PDB entry 6KQG | X-ray diffraction, 2.78 A resolution | chains A and B of the 9 polymer chains in the assembly

[Chain A (and B)]
Name: DNA-directed RNA polymerase subunit alpha
From: Thermus thermophilus (strain HB8 / ATCC 27634 / DSM 579)
Notes: EC 2.7.7.6; chain B of this document is another copy of the same molecule, construct and numbering; everything in this record applies to it too
Reference sequence: Q5SHR6 (RPOA_THET8); numbering as in UniProt (aligned over 1-315)
Sequence (315 residues; numbered 1 to 315; the number before each row is that of its first residue):
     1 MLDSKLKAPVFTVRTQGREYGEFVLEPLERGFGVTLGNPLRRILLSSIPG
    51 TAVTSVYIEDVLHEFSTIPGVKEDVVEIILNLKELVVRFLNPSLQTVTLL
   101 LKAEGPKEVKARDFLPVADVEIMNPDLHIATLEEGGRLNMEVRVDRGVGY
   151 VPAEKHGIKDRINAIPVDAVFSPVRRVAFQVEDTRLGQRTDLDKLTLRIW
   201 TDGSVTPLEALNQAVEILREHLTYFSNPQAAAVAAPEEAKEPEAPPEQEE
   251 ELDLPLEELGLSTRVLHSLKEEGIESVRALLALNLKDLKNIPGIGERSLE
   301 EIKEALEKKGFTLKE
Disordered / not traced: 1-3, 235-315 (chain B: 1-5, 229-315)

[Chain A / chain B interface]
Contacting residue pairs - 54 pairs, chain A then chain B:
  Pro-9(A) with Tyr-224(B)
  Phe-11(A) with Tyr-224(B); Phe-225(B); Asn-227(B); Pro-228(B)
  Val-13(A) with Pro-228(B), hydrophobic
  Leu-25(A) with Tyr-224(B); Phe-225(B), hydrophobic
  Leu-28(A) with His-221(B)
  Gly-31(A) with Arg-42(B), hydrogen bond (backbone-side chain)
  Phe-32(A) with Ser-47(B); Ile-217(B), hydrophobic; His-221(B)
  Val-34(A) with Arg-42(B)
  Thr-35(A) with Pro-39(B); Arg-42(B), hydrogen bond
  Leu-36(A) with His-221(B)
  Pro-39(A) with Thr-35(B); Pro-39(B), hydrophobic
  Leu-40(A) with Phe-225(B), hydrophobic
  Arg-42(A) with Gly-31(B), hydrogen bond (side chain-backbone); Val-34(B); Thr-35(B), hydrogen bond
  Ile-43(A) with Phe-32(B), hydrophobic
  Ser-47(A) with Phe-32(B)
  Val-215(A) with Leu-222(B)
  Ile-217(A) with Phe-32(B), hydrophobic
  Leu-218(A) with Leu-36(B), hydrophobic; Leu-222(B), hydrophobic
  Arg-219(A) with Leu-222(B)
  His-221(A) with Leu-6(B); Leu-28(B); Phe-32(B)
  Leu-222(A) with Val-215(B), hydrophobic; Leu-218(B), hydrophobic; Arg-219(B); Leu-222(B), hydrophobic
  Tyr-224(A) with Leu-6(B); Pro-9(B), hydrophobic; Phe-11(B)
  Phe-225(A) with Phe-11(B); Leu-36(B), hydrophobic; Leu-40(B), hydrophobic; Leu-211(B), hydrophobic
  Asn-227(A) with Phe-11(B)
  Pro-228(A) with Phe-11(B), hydrophobic; Val-13(B), hydrophobic
  Gln-229(A) with Phe-11(B); Thr-12(B); Val-13(B), hydrogen bond (backbone-backbone)
  Ala-230(A) with Val-13(B)
  Ala-231(A) with Val-13(B), hydrogen bond (backbone-backbone); Arg-14(B)
  Val-233(A) with Arg-14(B)
Interface residues without a listed pair, chain A (34 interface residues in all): Ala-8, Ser-46, Leu-197, Leu-211, Asn-212
Interface residues without a listed pair, chain B (31 interface residues in all): Leu-25, Ile-43, Ser-46, Ser-226

[In short]
34 residues of chain A face 31 of chain B across their interface, with 6 hydrogen bonds. Polar pairs include
Gly-31(A)/Arg-42(B), Thr-35(A)/Arg-42(B) and Gln-229(A)/Val-13(B).
Both chains are DNA-directed RNA polymerase subunit alpha (Thermus thermophilus (strain HB8 / ATCC 27634 / DSM
579)). Entry 6KQG (Thermus thermophilus initial transcription complex comprising sigma A and 5'-OH RNA of 6
nt) was determined by X-ray diffraction, deposited together with 6KQD, 6KQE, 6KQF, 6KQH, 6KQL, 6KQM and 6
further entries.
